Entry 3AZG (X-ray diffraction, 2.40 A resolution); this record covers chains B and I of the 10 polymer chains in the assembly.

# Chain B
Name: Histone H4
Source organism: Homo sapiens
UniProt: P62805 (H4_HUMAN); residues 0-102 here correspond to UniProt positions 1-103 (UniProt number = residue number + 1)
Sequence (106 residues; row label = number of the first residue in the row; numbers below 1 keep their minus sign (Gly-3 is residue -3)):
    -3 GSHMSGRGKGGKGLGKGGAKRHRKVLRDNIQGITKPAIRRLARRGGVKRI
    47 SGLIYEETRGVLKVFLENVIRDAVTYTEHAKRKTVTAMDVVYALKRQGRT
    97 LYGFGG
Disordered / not traced: -3 to 24
Differences from the reference sequence: expression tag (-3 to -1)
UniProt features mapped onto this chain:
  - DNA-binding region: Lys16 to Lys20
  - modified residue: Ser1 (N-acetylserine), Arg3 (Asymmetric dimethylarginine), Lys5 (N6-(2-hydroxyisobutyryl)lysine), Lys8 (N6-(2-hydroxyisobutyryl)lysine), Lys12 (N6-(2-hydroxyisobutyryl)lysine), Lys16 (N6-(2-hydroxyisobutyryl)lysine), Lys20 (N6,N6,N6-trimethyllysine), Lys31 (N6-(2-hydroxyisobutyryl)lysine), Lys44 (N6-(2-hydroxyisobutyryl)lysine), Ser47 (Phosphoserine), Tyr51 (Phosphotyrosine), Lys59 (N6-(2-hydroxyisobutyryl)lysine), Lys77 (N6-(2-hydroxyisobutyryl)lysine), Lys79 (N6-(2-hydroxyisobutyryl)lysine), Thr80 (Phosphothreonine), Tyr88 (Phosphotyrosine), Lys91 (N6-(2-hydroxyisobutyryl)lysine)
  - cross-link (Glycyl lysine isopeptide (Lys-Gly)): Lys12 (interchain with G-Cter in SUMO2), Lys20 (interchain with G-Cter in SUMO2), Lys31 (interchain with G-Cter in SUMO2), Lys59 (interchain with G-Cter in SUMO2), Lys79 (interchain with G-Cter in SUMO2), Lys91 (interchain with G-Cter in SUMO2)

# Chain I
Molecule: 146-nt DNA strand
Sequence (146 nucleotides; row label = number of the first residue in the row):
     1 ATCAATATCCACCTGCAGATTCTACCAAAAGTGTATTTGGAAACTGCTCC
    51 ATCAAAAGGCATGTTCAGCTGAATTCAGCTGAACATGCCTTTTGATGGAG
   101 CAGTTTCCAAATACACTTTTGGTAGAATCTGCAGGTGGATATTGAT
Disordered / not traced: 146
Bound ions: Mn2+ site 1 near DG78 (its only coordinating residue here); Mn2+ site 2 near DG100 (its only coordinating residue here); Mn2+ site 3 near DG121 (its only coordinating residue here)

# Interface between chain B and chain I
Pairs across the interface (6; chain B residue first):
  Thr30(B) - DA61(I)  phosphate contact
  Pro32(B) - DC60(I)  phosphate contact
  Pro32(B) - DA61(I)  phosphate contact
  Arg36(B) - DC60(I)  salt bridge to the phosphate
  Arg45(B) - DC69(I)  sugar contact
  Lys77(B) - DG40(I)  sugar contact
Interface residues without a listed pair, chain I (5 interface residues in all): DT70

# Overview
Chain B and chain I each contribute 5 residues to their interface; the contacts include 1 salt bridge. Its one
salt-bridged contact is Arg36(B)-DC60(I). UniProt lists a DNA-binding region on chain B.
Here chain B is Histone H4 (Homo sapiens) and chain I is a 146-nt DNA strand. Entry 3AZG (Crystal Structure of
Human Nucleosome Core Particle Containing H3K115Q mutation) was determined by X-ray diffraction together with
3AYW, 3AZE, 3AZF, 3AZH, 3AZJ, 3AZK and 3 further entries from the same study.
